Entry 6M6B (electron microscopy, 4.10 A resolution (low resolution: residue-level contacts below are approximate; hydrogen-bond / salt-bridge calls are withheld)); this record covers chains B and D of the 8 polymer chains in the assembly.

[Chain B]
Name: DNA-directed RNA polymerase subunit alpha
Source organism: Thermus thermophilus (strain HB8 / ATCC 27634 / DSM 579)
Notes: EC 2.7.7.6
Reference sequence: Q5SHR6 (RPOA_THET8); residue numbers follow UniProt; this construct covers 1-315
Chain sequence (315 residues; row label = number of the first residue in the row):
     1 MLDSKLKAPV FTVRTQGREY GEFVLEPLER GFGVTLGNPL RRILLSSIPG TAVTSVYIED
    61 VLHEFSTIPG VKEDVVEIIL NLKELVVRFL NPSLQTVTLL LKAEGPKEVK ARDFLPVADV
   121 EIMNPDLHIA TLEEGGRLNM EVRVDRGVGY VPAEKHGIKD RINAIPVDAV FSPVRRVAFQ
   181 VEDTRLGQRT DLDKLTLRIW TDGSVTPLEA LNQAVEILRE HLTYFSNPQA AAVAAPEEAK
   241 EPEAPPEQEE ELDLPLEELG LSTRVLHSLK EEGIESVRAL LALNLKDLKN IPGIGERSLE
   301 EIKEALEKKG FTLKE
Disordered / not traced: 1-6, 229-315

[Chain D]
Name: DNA-directed RNA polymerase subunit beta'
Source organism: Thermus thermophilus (strain HB8 / ATCC 27634 / DSM 579)
Notes: EC 2.7.7.6
Reference sequence: Q8RQE8 (RPOC_THET8); residues 1-1524 here = UniProt positions 1-1524
Chain sequence (1524 residues; each row starts with the number of its first residue):
     1 MKKEVRKVRI ALASPEKIRS WSYGEVEKPE TINYRTLKPE RDGLFDERIF GPIKDYECAC
    61 GKYKRQRFEG KVCERCGVEV TKSIVRRYRM GHIELATPAA HIWFVKDVPS KIGTLLDLSA
   121 TELEQVLYFS KYIVLDPKGA ILNGVPVEKR QLLTDEEYRE LRYGKQETYP LPPGVDALVK
   181 DGEEVVKGQE LAPGVVSRLD GVALYRFPRR VRVEYVKKER AGLRLPLAAW VEKEAYKPGE
   241 ILAELPEPYL FRAEEEGVVE LKELEEGAFL VLRREDEPVA TYFLPVGMTP LVVHGEIVEK
   301 GQPLAEAKGL LRMPRQVRAA QVEAEEEGET VYLTLFLEWT EPKDYRVQPH MNVVVPEGAR
   361 VEAGDKIVAA IDPEEEVIAE AEGVVHLHEP ASILVVKARV YPFEDDVEVS TGDRVAPGDV
   421 LADGGKVKSD VYGRVEVDLV RNVVRVVESY DIDARMGAEA IQQLLKELDL EALEKELLEE
   481 MKHPSRARRA KARKRLEVVR AFLDSGNRPE WMILEAVPVL PPDLRPMVQV DGGRFATSDL
   541 NDLYRRLINR NNRLKKLLAQ GAPEIIIRNE KRMLQEAVDA LLDNGRRGAP VTNPGSDRPL
   601 RSLTDILSGK QGRFRQNLLG KRVDYSGRSV IVVGPQLKLH QCGLPKRMAL ELFKPFLLKK
   661 MEEKGIAPNV KAARRMLERQ RDIKDEVWDA LEEVIHGKVV LLNRAPTLHR LGIQAFQPVL
   721 VEGQSIQLHP LVCEAFNADF DGDQMAVHVP LSSFAQAEAR IQMLSAHNLL SPASGEPLAK
   781 PSRDIILGLY YITQVRKEKK GAGLEFATPE EALAAHERGE VALNAPIKVA GRETSVGRLK
   841 YVFANPDEAL LAVAHGIVDL QDVVTVRYMG KRLETSPGRI LFARIVAEAV EDEKVAWELI
   901 QLDVPQEKNS LKDLVYQAFL RLGMEKTARL LDALKYYGFT FSTTSGITIG IDDAVIPEEK
   961 KQYLEEADRK LLQIEQAYEM GFLTDRERYD QILQLWTETT EKVTQAVFKN FEENYPFNPL
  1021 YVMAQSGARG NPQQIRQLCG LRGLMQKPSG ETFEVPVRSS FREGLTVLEY FISSHGARKG
  1081 GADTALRTAD SGYLTRKLVD VTHEIVVREA DCGTTNYISV PLFQPDEVTR SLRLRKRADI
  1141 EAGLYGRVLA REVEVLGVRL EEGRYLSMDD VHLLIKAAEA GEIQEVPVRS PLTCQTRYGV
  1201 CQKCYGYDLS MARPVSIGEA VGIVAAQSIG EPGTQLTMRT FHTGGVAGAA DITQGLPRVI
  1261 ELFEARRPKA KAVISEIDGV VRIEETEEKL SVFVESEGFS KEYKLPKEAR LLVKDGDYVE
  1321 AGQPLTRGAI DPHQLLEAKG PEAVERYLVE EIQKVYRAQG VKLHDKHIEI VVRQMMKYVE
  1381 VTDPGDSRLL EGQVLEKWDV EALNERLIAE GKTPVAWKPL LMGVTKSALS TKSWLSAASF
  1441 QNTTHVLTEA AIAGKKDELI GLKENVILGR LIPAGTGSDF VRFTQVVDQK TLKAIEEARK
  1501 EAVEAKERPA ARRGVKREQP GKQA
Disordered / not traced: 1-2, 210-388, 1238-1253, 1503-1524
Ion coordination: Zn2+ site 1: Pro39, Arg41; Mg2+: Asp741, Asp743; Zn2+ site 2: Cys1112, Cys1194, Cys1201, Cys1204

[Chain B / chain D interface]
Pairs across the interface (34; chain B residue first):
  Leu45(B) with His855(D)
  Ser46(B) with His855(D)
  Glu64(B) with Pro809(D)
  Phe65(B) with Pro809(D)
  Asp74(B) with Arg872(D)
  Glu77(B) with Arg867(D); Arg872(D)
  Leu80(B) with Val842(D); Phe843(D); Ala844(D); Arg867(D)
  Asn81(B) with Arg867(D)
  Lys83(B) with Val842(D); Phe843(D); Glu848(D)
  Glu84(B) with Ala844(D); Arg867(D)
  Gly149(B) with His855(D)
  Tyr150(B) with Phe843(D); Leu851(D); His855(D)
  Arg175(B) with Asn845(D); Asp847(D)
  Arg176(B) with Asp847(D); Arg884(D)
  Arg185(B) with Trp688(D); Asp689(D); Glu692(D)
  Gly187(B) with Asp685(D)
  Gln188(B) with Lys646(D); Asp685(D); Trp688(D)
  Thr190(B) with Glu722(D)
  Arg198(B) with Glu888(D)
Other interface residues (no listed pair), chain B (23 interface residues in all): Val76, Pro152, Asp168, Val170
Other interface residues (no listed pair), chain D (26 interface residues in all): Val721, Glu810, Leu839, Lys840, Ala852, Ala854, Ile857

[In short]
The interface between chain B and chain D involves 23 residues on one side and 26 on the other. Pro39(D) and
Arg41(D) form the Zn2+ site 1. The Mg2+ site is built by Asp741(D) and Asp743(D).
Here chain B is DNA-directed RNA polymerase subunit alpha and chain D is DNA-directed RNA polymerase subunit
beta', both from Thermus thermophilus (strain HB8 / ATCC 27634 / DSM 579). Entry 6M6B (Cryo-EM structure of
Thermus thermophilus Mfd in complex with RNA polymerase and ATP-gamma-S) was determined by electron
microscopy, deposited together with 6M6A and 6M6C.
